5A1T - chain A; structure by X-ray diffraction, 1.97 A resolution.

== Chain A ==
Name: L-lactate dehydrogenase
Source organism: Trichomonas vaginalis
Notes: EC 1.1.1.27
UniProt: O96445 (O96445_TRIVA); residues 1-341 here = UniProt positions 1-341
Sequence (341 residues; numbered 1 to 341; the number before each row is that of its first residue):
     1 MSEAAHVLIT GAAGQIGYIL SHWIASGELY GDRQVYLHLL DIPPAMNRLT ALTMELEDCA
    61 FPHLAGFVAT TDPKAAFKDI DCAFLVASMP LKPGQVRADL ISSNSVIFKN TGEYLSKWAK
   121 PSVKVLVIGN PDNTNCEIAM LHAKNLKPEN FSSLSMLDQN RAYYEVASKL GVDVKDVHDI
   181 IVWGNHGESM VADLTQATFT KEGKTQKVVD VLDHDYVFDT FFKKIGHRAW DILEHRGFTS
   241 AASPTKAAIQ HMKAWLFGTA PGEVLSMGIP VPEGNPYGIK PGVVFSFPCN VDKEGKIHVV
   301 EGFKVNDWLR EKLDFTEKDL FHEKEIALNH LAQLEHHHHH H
Not modelled in the structure: 1-3, 335-341
Small-molecule neighbours:
  - NADH (NAI; 1,4-dihydronicotinamide adenine dinucleotide): Gly11, Ala13, Gly14, Gln15, Ile16, Gly17, Leu40, Asp41, Ile42, Ala45, Arg48, Val86, Ala87, Ser88, Met89, Leu100, Asn104, Ile107, Ile128, Gly129, Asn130, Asp132, Leu154, Leu157, His186, Thr239, Ser240, Pro244
  - oxamic acid (OXM): Arg97, Asn130, Leu157, Asp158, Arg161, His186, Ala229, Thr239, Ser240
Reported in the primary citation:
  - contacts within the chain: Leu91-Trp230
  - specificity-determining residues: Leu91 (by similarity / conservation)
  - mutagenesis - L91R: increased catalytic activity on oxaloacetate
  - mutagenesis - L91R: decreased catalytic activity on pyruvate

== Overview ==
Ligands of chain A: NADH and oxamic acid. The paper reports that L91R increases catalytic activity on
oxaloacetate; the specificity determinant Leu91.
Chain A is L-lactate dehydrogenase (Trichomonas vaginalis); the structure, Trichomonas vaginalis lactate
dehydrogenase in complex with NADH and oxamate, was determined by X-ray diffraction together with 4UUL, 4UUM,
4UUN, 4UUO and 4UUP from the same study.
